PDB entry 6VR1 | X-ray diffraction, 2.37 A resolution | chains A and P of the 3 polymer chains in the assembly

# Chain A
Name: MHC class I antigen
From: Homo sapiens
Notes: fragment: N-terminal residues, 1-275
UniProt: Q861F7 (Q861F7_HUMAN); residues 1-275 here = UniProt positions 1-275
Chain sequence (293 residues; row label = number of the first residue in the row; numbering starts at 0):
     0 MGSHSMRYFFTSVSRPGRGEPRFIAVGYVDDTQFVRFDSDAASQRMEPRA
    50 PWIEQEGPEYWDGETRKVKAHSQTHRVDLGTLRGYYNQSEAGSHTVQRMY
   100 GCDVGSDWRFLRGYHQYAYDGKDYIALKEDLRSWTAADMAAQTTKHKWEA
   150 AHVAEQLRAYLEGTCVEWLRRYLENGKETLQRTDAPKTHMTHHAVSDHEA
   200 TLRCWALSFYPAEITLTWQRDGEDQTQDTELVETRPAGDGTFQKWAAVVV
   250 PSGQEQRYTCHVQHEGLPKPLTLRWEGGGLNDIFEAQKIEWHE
Unresolved in the structure: 0, 276-292
Sequence notes: initiating methionine (0); expression tag (276-292)
Disulfides: C101-C164, C203-C259

# Chain P
Name: Cellular tumor antigen p53 peptide
From: Homo sapiens
UniProt: P04637 (P53_HUMAN); residues 1-9 here correspond to UniProt positions 168-176 (UniProt number = residue number + 167)
Chain sequence (9 residues; numbered 1 to 9; the number before each row is that of its first residue):
     1 HMTEVVRRC
UniProt features mapped onto this chain:
  - binding site (Zn(2+)): C9

# How chain A and chain P interact
Contacting residue pairs (43; chain A residue first):
  Y7(A) with H1(P), hydrogen bond (side chain-backbone); M2(P), hydrophobic
  M45(A) with M2(P), hydrophobic
  E63(A) with H1(P), salt bridge; M2(P), hydrogen bond (side chain-backbone)
  R65(A) with E4(P), salt bridge
  K66(A) with H1(P), hydrogen bond; M2(P), hydrogen bond (side chain-backbone); T3(P); E4(P)
  V67(A) with M2(P)
  A69(A) with V6(P)
  H70(A) with T3(P); V6(P)
  Q72(A) with R8(P)
  T73(A) with V6(P), hydrogen bond (side chain-backbone); R7(P); R8(P), hydrogen bond
  V76(A) with R8(P)
  D77(A) with R8(P); C9(P), hydrogen bond (side chain-backbone)
  T80(A) with C9(P)
  Y84(A) with C9(P)
  R97(A) with T3(P); V5(P), hydrogen bond (side chain-backbone)
  Y99(A) with M2(P); T3(P), hydrogen bond (side chain-backbone)
  Y116(A) with R7(P)
  T143(A) with C9(P), hydrogen bond (side chain-backbone)
  K146(A) with C9(P), hydrogen bond (side chain-backbone)
  W147(A) with R7(P); R8(P), hydrogen bond (side chain-backbone)
  A150(A) with R7(P)
  V152(A) with V5(P), hydrophobic
  Q155(A) with V5(P)
  L156(A) with T3(P); V5(P), hydrophobic
  Y159(A) with H1(P), hydrogen bond (side chain-backbone); M2(P); T3(P)
  T163(A) with H1(P)
  W167(A) with H1(P)
  Y171(A) with H1(P), hydrogen bond (side chain-backbone)
Also at the interface, not in a pair above, chain A (33 interface residues in all): M5, F9, F33, Y59, Y123

# Overview
The interface between chain A and chain P involves 33 residues on one side and 9 on the other, with 14
hydrogen bonds and 2 salt bridges. Polar contacts include E63(A)-H1(P), R65(A)-E4(P) and Y7(A)-H1(P). UniProt
lists Zn2+-binding residue C9(P) on chain P.
Here chain A is MHC class I antigen and chain P is Cellular tumor antigen p53 peptide, both from Homo sapiens.
Entry 6VR1 (Complex of HLA-A2, a class I MHC, with a p53 peptide) was determined by X-ray diffraction,
deposited together with 6VQO, 6VR5, 6VRM, 6VRN, 6VTC and 6VTH.
